PDB entry 8XQP | electron microscopy, 3.29 A resolution | chains B and C of the 5 polymer chains in the assembly

Chain B:
Protein: Guanine nucleotide-binding protein G(I)/G(S)/G(T) subunit beta-1
Source organism: Homo sapiens
Reference sequence: P62873 (GBB1_HUMAN); residue numbers follow UniProt; this construct covers 1-340
Amino-acid sequence (366 residues; each row starts with the number of its first residue):
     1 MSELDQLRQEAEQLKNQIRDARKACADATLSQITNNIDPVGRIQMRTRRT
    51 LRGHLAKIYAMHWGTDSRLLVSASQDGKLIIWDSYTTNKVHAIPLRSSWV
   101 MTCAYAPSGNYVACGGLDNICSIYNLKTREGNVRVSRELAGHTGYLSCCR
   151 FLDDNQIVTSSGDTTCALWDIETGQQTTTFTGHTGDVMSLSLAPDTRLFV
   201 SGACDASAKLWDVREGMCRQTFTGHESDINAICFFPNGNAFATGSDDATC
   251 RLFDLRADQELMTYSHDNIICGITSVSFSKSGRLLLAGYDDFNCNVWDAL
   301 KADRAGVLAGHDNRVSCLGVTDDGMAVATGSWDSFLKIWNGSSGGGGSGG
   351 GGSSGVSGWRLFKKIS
Unresolved in the structure: 1-2, 341-366
Sequence notes: expression tag (341-366)
Curated features (UniProtKB/Swiss-Prot):
  - modified residue: Ser2 (N-acetylserine), His266 (Phosphohistidine)

Chain C:
Protein: Guanine nucleotide-binding protein G(I)/G(S)/G(O) subunit gamma-2
Source organism: Homo sapiens
Reference sequence: P59768 (GBG2_HUMAN); residues 1-71 here = UniProt positions 1-71
Amino-acid sequence (71 residues; row label = number of the first residue in the row):
     1 MASNNTASIAQARKLVEQLKMEANIDRIKVSKAAADLMAYCEAHAKEDPL
    51 LTPVPASENPFREKKFFCAIL
Unresolved in the structure: 1-6, 63-71
Curated features (UniProtKB/Swiss-Prot):
  - modified residue: Ala2 (N-acetylalanine), Cys68 (Cysteine methyl ester)
  - lipidation: Cys68 (S-geranylgeranyl cysteine)

How chain B and chain C interact:
Contacting residue pairs (77):
  Leu4(B) - Ser8(C)
  Leu4(B) - Ala12(C)  hydrophobic
  Leu7(B) - Ala12(C)  hydrophobic
  Leu7(B) - Arg13(C)
  Leu7(B) - Val16(C)
  Arg8(B) - Leu15(C)
  Glu10(B) - Val16(C)
  Ala11(B) - Leu19(C)
  Leu14(B) - Val16(C)
  Leu14(B) - Leu19(C)
  Leu14(B) - Lys20(C)
  Leu14(B) - Ala23(C)  hydrophobic
  Lys15(B) - Leu19(C)
  Gln17(B) - Ala23(C)
  Ile18(B) - Leu19(C)  hydrophobic
  Ile18(B) - Glu22(C)
  Ile18(B) - Ala23(C)  hydrophobic
  Cys25(B) - Arg27(C)
  Cys25(B) - Lys29(C)
  Cys25(B) - Val30(C)  hydrogen bond (backbone-backbone)
  Ala26(B) - Val30(C)  hydrophobic
  Asp27(B) - Val30(C)
  Asp27(B) - Ser31(C)
  Ala28(B) - Val30(C)
  Leu30(B) - Ala34(C)  hydrophobic
  Ile33(B) - Met38(C)
  Thr34(B) - Met38(C)
  Ile37(B) - Met38(C)  hydrophobic
  Val40(B) - Leu51(C)  hydrophobic
  Arg48(B) - Phe61(C)
  Arg49(B) - Pro60(C)
  Arg49(B) - Phe61(C)
  Ser84(B) - Phe61(C)
  Tyr85(B) - Pro60(C)
  Cys218(B) - Gln18(C)  hydrogen bond (backbone-side chain)
  Cys218(B) - Glu22(C)  hydrogen bond
  Arg219(B) - Glu22(C)
  Arg219(B) - Ile25(C)
  Gln220(B) - Ile25(C)
  Phe235(B) - Tyr40(C)  hydrophobic
  Phe235(B) - Cys41(C)  hydrophobic
  Pro236(B) - Tyr40(C)  hydrogen bond (backbone-side chain)
  Asn237(B) - Tyr40(C)
  Asp254(B) - Ala33(C)
  Arg256(B) - Asp26(C)
  Arg256(B) - Arg27(C)
  Arg256(B) - Ile28(C)
  Arg256(B) - Asp36(C)  salt bridge
  Ala257(B) - Arg27(C)
  Ala257(B) - Ile28(C)
  Asp258(B) - Arg27(C)  salt bridge
  Leu261(B) - Val30(C)  hydrophobic
  Ser279(B) - Asp48(C)  hydrogen bond
  Ser279(B) - Leu50(C)
  Lys280(B) - Tyr40(C)
  Lys280(B) - Glu47(C)
  Lys280(B) - Asp48(C)  hydrogen bond (backbone-side chain)
  Ser281(B) - Tyr40(C)
  Ser281(B) - Cys41(C)
  Ser281(B) - His44(C)
  Ser281(B) - Asp48(C)  hydrogen bond (backbone-side chain)
  Gly282(B) - Cys41(C)
  Arg283(B) - Cys41(C)
  Leu300(B) - Met38(C)  hydrophobic
  Leu300(B) - Cys41(C)  hydrophobic
  Val320(B) - Leu50(C)  hydrophobic
  Asp323(B) - Pro49(C)
  Gly324(B) - Pro49(C)
  Gly324(B) - Leu50(C)  hydrogen bond (backbone-backbone)
  Met325(B) - Pro49(C)  hydrophobic
  Met325(B) - Val54(C)  hydrophobic
  Met325(B) - Pro60(C)
  Met325(B) - Phe61(C)
  Ala326(B) - Phe61(C)  hydrophobic
  Val327(B) - Leu50(C)  hydrophobic
  Ile338(B) - Phe61(C)  hydrophobic
  Asn340(B) - Asn59(C)  hydrogen bond
Interface residues without a listed pair, chain B (57 interface residues in all): Ala21, Ile43, Met45, Met217, Thr221, Ala240, Leu252, Leu284, Leu286, Trp339
Interface residues without a listed pair, chain C (39 interface residues in all): Ile9, Leu37, Glu42, Ala45, Glu58, Arg62

Overview:
57 residues of chain B face 39 of chain C across their interface, with 9 hydrogen bonds and 2 salt bridges.
Polar pairs include Arg256(B)-Asp36(C), Asp258(B)-Arg27(C) and Cys218(B)-Gln18(C).
Here chain B is Guanine nucleotide-binding protein G(I)/G(S)/G(T) subunit beta-1 and chain C is Guanine
nucleotide-binding protein G(I)/G(S)/G(O) subunit gamma-2, both from Homo sapiens. Entry 8XQP (Structure of
human class T GPCR TAS2R14-Gustducin complex with Aristolochic acid A) was determined by electron microscopy
together with 8XQL, 8XQN, 8XQO, 8XQR, 8XQS, 8XQT and 8YKY from the same study.
